Entry 2EKU (X-ray diffraction, 1.40 A resolution); this record covers chain A.

# Chain A
Molecule: Myoglobin
Source organism: Physeter catodon
UniProtKB: P02185 (MYG_PHYCA); residues 1-153 here correspond to UniProt positions 2-154 (UniProt number = residue number + 1)
Amino-acid sequence (153 residues; each row starts with the number of its first residue):
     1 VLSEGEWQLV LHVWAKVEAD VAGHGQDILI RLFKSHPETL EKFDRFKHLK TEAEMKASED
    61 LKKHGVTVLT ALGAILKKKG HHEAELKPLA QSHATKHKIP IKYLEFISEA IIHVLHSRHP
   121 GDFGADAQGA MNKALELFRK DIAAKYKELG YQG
Swiss-Prot annotation at these positions:
  - binding site (nitrite): H64
  - binding site (O2): H64
  - binding site (heme b): H93
  - modified residue: S3 (Phosphoserine), T67 (Phosphothreonine)
Metal / ion sites: 7-methyl-7-depropionatehemin Fe near H93 (its only coordinating residue here)
Small-molecule neighbours: 7-methyl-7-depropionatehemin (7HE): L32, T39, K42, F43, R45, H64, T67, V68, A71, L72, L89, H93, H97, I99, Y103, L104, I107, I111, F138

# Summary
Chain A binds 7-methyl-7-depropionatehemin. From UniProt: nitrite-binding residue H64, O2-binding residue H64
and heme b-binding residue H93.
Chain A is Myoglobin (Physeter catodon); the structure, Crystal structure of myoglobin reconstituted with
7-methyl-7-depropionatehemin, was determined by X-ray diffraction, deposited together with 2EKT.
